PDB entry 4WRN | X-ray diffraction, 3.20 A resolution | chains A and B

== Chain A (and B) ==
Protein: Maltose-binding periplasmic protein, Uromodulin
From: Escherichia coli O157:H7
Notes: chain B of this document is another copy of the same molecule, construct and numbering; everything in this record applies to it too
Reference sequence: chimeric construct of P0AEY0, P07911: residues 25-391 from P0AEY0 (MALE_ECO57) positions 27-393 (UniProt number = residue number + 2); residues 395-710 from P07911 positions 295-610 (UniProt number = residue number - 100)
Sequence (695 residues; each row starts with the number of its first residue):
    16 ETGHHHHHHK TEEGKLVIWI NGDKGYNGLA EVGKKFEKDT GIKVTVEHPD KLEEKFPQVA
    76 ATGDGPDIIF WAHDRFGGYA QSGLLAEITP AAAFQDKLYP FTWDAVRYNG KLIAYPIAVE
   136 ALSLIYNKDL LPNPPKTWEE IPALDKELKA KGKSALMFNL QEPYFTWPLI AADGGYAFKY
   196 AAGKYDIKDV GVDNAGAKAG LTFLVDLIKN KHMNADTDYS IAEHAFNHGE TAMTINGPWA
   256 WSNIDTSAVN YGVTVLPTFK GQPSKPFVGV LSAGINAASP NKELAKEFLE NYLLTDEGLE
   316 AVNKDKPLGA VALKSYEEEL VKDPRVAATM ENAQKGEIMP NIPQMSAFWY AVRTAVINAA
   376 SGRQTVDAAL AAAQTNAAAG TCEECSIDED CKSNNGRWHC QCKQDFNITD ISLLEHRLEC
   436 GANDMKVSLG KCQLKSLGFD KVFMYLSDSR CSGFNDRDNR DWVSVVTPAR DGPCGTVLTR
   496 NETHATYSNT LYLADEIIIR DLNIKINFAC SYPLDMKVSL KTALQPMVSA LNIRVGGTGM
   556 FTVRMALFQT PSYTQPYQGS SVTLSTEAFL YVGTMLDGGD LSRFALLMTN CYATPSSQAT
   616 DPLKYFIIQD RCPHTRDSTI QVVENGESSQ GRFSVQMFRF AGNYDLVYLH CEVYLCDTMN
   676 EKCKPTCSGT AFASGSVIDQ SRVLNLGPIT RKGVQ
Not modelled in the structure: 16-17 (chain B: 16-17, 394-422, 710)
Cystine bridges: Cys397-Cys406, Cys400-Cys415, Cys417-Cys447, Cys435-Cys525, Cys466-Cys489, Cys606-Cys666, Cys627-Cys682, Cys671-Cys678
Covalent attachments: N-acetylglucosamine (NAG) linked to Asn422, Asn496
Construct notes: expression tag (16-24); engineered mutation Thr26 (Ile28 in P0AEY0), Ala106 (Asp108 in P0AEY0), Ala107 (Lys109 in P0AEY0), Ala196 (Glu198 in P0AEY0), Ala197 (Asn199 in P0AEY0), His239 (Ala241 in P0AEY0), His243 (Lys245 in P0AEY0), Ala263 (Lys265 in P0AEY0), Val336 (Ala338 in P0AEY0), Val341 (Ile343 in P0AEY0), Ala383 (Glu385 in P0AEY0), Ala386 (Lys388 in P0AEY0), Ala387 (Asp389 in P0AEY0), Asn391 (Arg393 in P0AEY0), Gln613 (Asn513 in P07911), Ala686 (Arg586 in P07911), Ala688 (Arg588 in P07911); linker (392-394)
Ion coordination: Zn2+ site 1: His20, His24, Glu302; Zn2+ site 2: His23 (shared with His20(B), His24(B), Glu302(B) of chain B)
Small-molecule neighbours: N-acetylglucosamine (NAG; 2-acetamido-2-deoxy-beta-D-glucopyranose): Glu434, Lys441, Asp473
UniProt features mapped onto this chain:
  - region: Asp530 to Thr553 (Flexible ZP-N/ZP-C linker), Gly554 to Thr565 (Internal hydrophobic patch (IHP)), Val698 to Arg706 (External hydrophobic patch (EHP))
  - glycosylation (N-linked (GlcNAc...) asparagine): Asn422 (complex), Asn496 (complex)
Reported in the primary citation:
  - contacts within the chain: Lys407-Gln419, Lys407-Gln416, Thr565-Thr569, Val577-Thr705 (backbone contact)
  - disease-associated variants - C417Y, C447G: decreased localization (citing earlier work)
  - post-translational modification sites: Asn496
  - self-association interface (contacts with another copy of this molecule): Leu429, Leu433, Ile519, Ile521
  - mutagenesis - L433K, I521K: unchanged localization
  - disease-associated variants - A561E, G588R (proposed by the authors, not directly observed)
  - conformationally variable residues: Ile423 to Arg432
  - mutagenesis - L433K, I521K: unchanged expression

== How chain A and chain B interact ==
Residue-residue contacts (127):
  Glu28(A) - Arg559(B)  salt bridge
  Lys30(A) - Lys536(B)
  Lys30(A) - Ala538(B)  hydrogen bond (side chain-backbone)
  Lys30(A) - Leu539(B)  hydrogen bond (side chain-backbone)
  Tyr41(A) - Gly487(B)  hydrogen bond (side chain-backbone)
  Tyr41(A) - Pro488(B)
  Glu62(A) - Asp486(B)
  Glu62(A) - Arg495(B)  salt bridge
  His63(A) - Asp486(B)  hydrogen bond (backbone-side chain)
  His63(A) - Gly487(B)
  His63(A) - Val492(B)
  His63(A) - Leu493(B)  hydrogen bond (backbone-backbone)
  Pro64(A) - Leu493(B)
  Asp65(A) - Leu493(B)  hydrogen bond (backbone-backbone)
  Asp65(A) - Thr494(B)
  Lys70(A) - Arg495(B)
  Gly78(A) - Gln540(B)  hydrogen bond (backbone-side chain)
  Gly78(A) - Gln573(B)
  Asp79(A) - Leu539(B)
  Asp79(A) - Gln573(B)  hydrogen bond
  Gly80(A) - Leu539(B)
  Asp82(A) - Leu539(B)
  Gly167(A) - Ile513(B)
  Asn229(A) - Ile514(B)
  Asn229(A) - Arg515(B)  hydrogen bond (side chain-backbone)
  Asp233(A) - Tyr507(B)  hydrogen bond
  Ser235(A) - Ser462(B)  hydrogen bond (side chain-backbone)
  Ser235(A) - Tyr507(B)  hydrogen bond
  Ile236(A) - Tyr460(B)
  Glu238(A) - Ser464(B)  hydrogen bond
  His239(A) - Tyr460(B)
  His239(A) - Ser464(B)
  His239(A) - Ile512(B)
  Ala240(A) - Ile512(B)  hydrophobic
  His243(A) - Ile512(B)
  Glu245(A) - Ile512(B)
  Glu245(A) - Ile513(B)
  Asn258(A) - Asp463(B)
  Asn258(A) - Arg465(B)
  Asn291(A) - Leu539(B)
  Ala293(A) - Leu539(B)  hydrophobic
  Ala293(A) - Gln540(B)
  Ser294(A) - Leu539(B)
  Pro295(A) - Leu539(B)
  Pro295(A) - Gln540(B)
  Asp425(A) - Ser427(B)  hydrogen bond
  Ile426(A) - Leu452(B)  hydrophobic
  Ile426(A) - Leu517(B)  hydrophobic
  Ile426(A) - Ile519(B)  hydrophobic
  Leu429(A) - Leu429(B)  hydrophobic
  Leu429(A) - Leu452(B)  hydrophobic
  Glu430(A) - Asn518(B)
  Glu430(A) - Ile519(B)
  Glu430(A) - Lys520(B)  salt bridge
  His431(A) - His431(B)  hydrogen bond
  His431(A) - Ile521(B)
  His431(A) - Asn522(B)  hydrogen bond (backbone-backbone)
  Arg432(A) - Asn522(B)
  Arg432(A) - Ala524(B)
  Leu433(A) - His431(B)
  Leu433(A) - Leu433(B)  hydrophobic
  Leu433(A) - Asn522(B)  hydrogen bond (backbone-backbone)
  Leu433(A) - Phe523(B)
  Leu433(A) - Ala524(B)  hydrogen bond (backbone-backbone)
  Glu434(A) - Ala524(B)
  Glu434(A) - Ser526(B)  hydrogen bond
  Cys435(A) - Leu433(B)  hydrophobic
  Cys435(A) - Cys435(B)  hydrophobic
  Cys435(A) - Ala524(B)  hydrogen bond (backbone-backbone)
  Cys435(A) - Cys525(B)
  Cys435(A) - Ser526(B)  hydrogen bond (backbone-backbone)
  Gly436(A) - Ser526(B)
  Ala437(A) - Ser526(B)
  Trp477(A) - Asn522(B)
  His499(A) - Glu434(B)  salt bridge
  Thr501(A) - Arg432(B)
  Asn518(A) - Ser427(B)  hydrogen bond (backbone-side chain)
  Ile519(A) - Ser427(B)
  Lys520(A) - Ser427(B)
  Lys520(A) - Leu428(B)
  Lys520(A) - Leu429(B)  hydrogen bond (backbone-backbone)
  Ile521(A) - Leu429(B)
  Asn522(A) - Leu428(B)
  Asn522(A) - Leu429(B)  hydrogen bond (backbone-backbone)
  Asn522(A) - Glu430(B)  hydrogen bond
  Asn522(A) - His431(B)  hydrogen bond (backbone-backbone)
  Phe523(A) - His431(B)
  Ala524(A) - His431(B)  hydrogen bond (backbone-backbone)
  Ala524(A) - Arg432(B)
  Ala524(A) - Leu433(B)  hydrogen bond (backbone-backbone)
  Cys525(A) - Leu433(B)
  Ser526(A) - Leu433(B)  hydrogen bond (backbone-backbone)
  Ser526(A) - Glu434(B)
  Ser526(A) - Cys435(B)  hydrogen bond (backbone-backbone)
  Pro528(A) - Cys435(B)
  Arg549(A) - Arg598(B)
  Gly552(A) - Arg598(B)  hydrogen bond (backbone-side chain)
  Thr553(A) - Val550(B)
  Thr553(A) - Asp595(B)  hydrogen bond (side chain-backbone)
  Thr553(A) - Leu596(B)
  Thr553(A) - Ser597(B)  hydrogen bond (backbone-backbone)
  Thr553(A) - Arg598(B)  hydrogen bond (backbone-backbone)
  Gly554(A) - Asp595(B)
  Gly554(A) - Ser597(B)
  Met555(A) - Ser597(B)  hydrogen bond (backbone-side chain)
  Met555(A) - Arg598(B)
  Phe556(A) - Asp595(B)
  Gly594(A) - Asp595(B)
  Gly594(A) - Ser597(B)
  Arg598(A) - Asp595(B)  salt bridge
  Thr630(A) - Asp119(B)  hydrogen bond
  Arg631(A) - Tyr195(B)  hydrogen bond (backbone-side chain)
  Arg631(A) - Gly198(B)
  Arg631(A) - Tyr200(B)
  Ser633(A) - Ala197(B)
  Ser633(A) - Gly198(B)
  Gln636(A) - Ala197(B)
  Cys682(A) - Glu352(B)
  Ser683(A) - Ala348(B)
  Ser683(A) - Gln349(B)  hydrogen bond (side chain-backbone)
  Ser683(A) - Gly351(B)
  Ser683(A) - Glu352(B)
  Ser683(A) - Ile353(B)  hydrogen bond (backbone-backbone)
  Gly684(A) - Phe116(B)
  Thr685(A) - Phe116(B)
  Thr685(A) - Gln349(B)
  Phe687(A) - Gln349(B)
Interface residues without a listed pair, chain A (82 interface residues in all): Thr77, Pro81, Lys168, Ser169, Met172, Asp231, Thr232, Asn242, Asn296, Thr424, Gly593, Asp632, Thr681, Ala686
Interface residues without a listed pair, chain B (71 interface residues in all): Arg122, Ile426, Gly436, Phe458, Thr501, Asp516, Pro528, Thr537, Phe556, Phe599, Asp672, Met674

== In short ==
Chain A and chain B form an interface of 82 and 71 residues respectively; the contacts include 39 hydrogen
bonds and 5 salt bridges. Polar pairs include Glu28(A)-Arg559(B), Glu62(A)-Arg495(B) and Glu430(A)-Lys520(B).
The paper reports that C417Y and C447G of chain A reduce localization; a modification site at Asn496(A); 4
substitutions were tested in all.
Chain A and chain B are both Maltose-binding periplasmic protein, Uromodulin (Escherichia coli O157:H7); the
structure, Crystal structure of the polymerization region of human uromodulin/Tamm-Horsfall protein, was
determined by X-ray diffraction.
